1B5Q - chains A and B; structure by X-ray diffraction, 1.90 A resolution.

== Chain A (and B) ==
Molecule: Protein (polyamine oxidase)
From: Zea mays
Notes: fragment: fad-binding domain; chain B of this document is another copy of the same molecule, construct and numbering; everything in this record applies to it too
Sequence (472 residues; row label = number of the first residue in the row):
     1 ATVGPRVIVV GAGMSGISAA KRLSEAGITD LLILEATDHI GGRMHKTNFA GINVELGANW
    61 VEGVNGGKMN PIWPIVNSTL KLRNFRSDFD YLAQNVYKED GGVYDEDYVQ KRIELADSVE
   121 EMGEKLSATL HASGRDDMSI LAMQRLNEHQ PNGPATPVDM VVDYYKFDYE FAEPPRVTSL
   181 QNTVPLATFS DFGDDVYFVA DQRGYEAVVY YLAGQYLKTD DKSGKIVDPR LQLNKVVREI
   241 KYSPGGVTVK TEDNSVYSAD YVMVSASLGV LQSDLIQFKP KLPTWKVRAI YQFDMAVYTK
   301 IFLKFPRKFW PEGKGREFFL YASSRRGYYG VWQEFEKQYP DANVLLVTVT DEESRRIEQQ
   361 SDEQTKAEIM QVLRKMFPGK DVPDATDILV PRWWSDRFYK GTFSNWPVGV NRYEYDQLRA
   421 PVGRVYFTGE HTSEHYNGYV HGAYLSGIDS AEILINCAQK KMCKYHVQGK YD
Unresolved in the structure: 1-4, 464-472 (chain B: 1-4, 467-472)
Disulfides: Cys457-Cys463
Glycans and other covalent adducts: N-acetylglucosamine (NAG) linked to Asn77
Small-molecule neighbours:
  - FAD (flavin-adenine dinucleotide): Val10, Gly11, Ala12, Gly13, Met14, Ser15, Gly16, Leu34, Glu35, Ala36, Thr37, Gly41, Gly42, Arg43, Met44, Leu56, Gly57, Ala58, Asn59, Trp60, Glu62, Tyr205, Lys235, Val236, Val237, Ser265, Ala266, Ser267, Val270, Leu275, Ile276, Tyr298, Lys300, Trp393, Phe398, Tyr399, Thr402, Phe403, Gly429, Glu430, Gly438, Tyr439, Val440, His441, Ala443
  - n,n'-bis(2,3-butadienyl)-1,4-butane-diamine (MD2): Trp60, Glu62, Phe89, Tyr169, Glu170, Phe171, Val196, Tyr298, Phe403, Ser404, Asn405, Asn437, Gly438, Tyr439

== Interface between chain A and chain B ==
Pairs across the interface (54; chain A residue first):
  Leu126(A) - Arg288(B)
  Ser133(A) - Arg135(B)
  Arg135(A) - Arg135(B)
  Arg135(A) - Asn411(B)
  Arg135(A) - Glu414(B)
  Met138(A) - Gln292(B)
  Arg145(A) - Tyr291(B)  hydrogen bond (side chain-backbone)
  Arg145(A) - Gln292(B)  hydrogen bond (side chain-backbone)
  Arg145(A) - Phe293(B)  hydrogen bond (side chain-backbone)
  Arg145(A) - Asp294(B)  salt bridge
  Leu146(A) - Val287(B)  hydrophobic
  Leu146(A) - Tyr291(B)  hydrophobic
  His149(A) - Gln272(B)
  His149(A) - Asp274(B)
  His149(A) - Tyr291(B)  hydrogen bond
  Gln150(A) - Gln272(B)  hydrogen bond (backbone-backbone)
  Gln150(A) - Tyr291(B)
  Pro151(A) - Gln272(B)
  Pro151(A) - Lys400(B)
  Asn152(A) - Arg355(B)
  Asn152(A) - Trp394(B)
  Ala155(A) - Gln359(B)
  Thr156(A) - Gln359(B)
  Pro174(A) - Arg176(B)
  Arg176(A) - Pro174(B)
  Arg176(A) - Val177(B)
  Arg176(A) - Asp351(B)  salt bridge
  Arg176(A) - Glu352(B)  salt bridge
  Val177(A) - Arg176(B)
  Gln272(A) - His149(B)
  Gln272(A) - Gln150(B)  hydrogen bond (backbone-backbone)
  Gln272(A) - Pro151(B)
  Ser273(A) - His149(B)
  Asp274(A) - His149(B)  salt bridge
  Val287(A) - Leu146(B)  hydrophobic
  Arg288(A) - Leu126(B)
  Tyr291(A) - Arg145(B)  hydrogen bond (backbone-side chain)
  Tyr291(A) - Leu146(B)  hydrophobic
  Tyr291(A) - His149(B)
  Tyr291(A) - Gln150(B)
  Gln292(A) - Met138(B)
  Gln292(A) - Arg145(B)  hydrogen bond (backbone-side chain)
  Phe293(A) - Arg145(B)  hydrogen bond (backbone-side chain)
  Asp294(A) - Arg145(B)  salt bridge
  Ser324(A) - Arg356(B)
  Arg325(A) - Arg325(B)
  Asp351(A) - Arg176(B)  salt bridge
  Glu352(A) - Arg326(B)
  Arg356(A) - Ser324(B)
  Gln359(A) - Ala155(B)
  Trp394(A) - Asn152(B)
  Trp394(A) - Ala155(B)  hydrophobic
  Lys400(A) - Pro151(B)
  Val408(A) - Val408(B)  hydrophobic
Also at the interface, not in a pair above, chain A (42 interface residues in all): Asp136, Asp137, Ala142, Glu173, Gly269, Met295, Arg326, Arg355, Gly409
Also at the interface, not in a pair above, chain B (41 interface residues in all): Asp137, Ala142, Thr156, Glu173, Gly269, Ser273, Gly409

== Summary ==
Chain A and chain B form an interface of 42 and 41 residues respectively; the contacts include 9 hydrogen
bonds and 6 salt bridges. Among the polar pairs are Arg145(A)-Asp294(B), Arg176(A)-Asp351(B) and
Arg176(A)-Glu352(B). Chain A binds flavin-adenine dinucleotide and
n,n'-bis(2,3-butadienyl)-1,4-butane-diamine.
Both chains are Protein (polyamine oxidase) (Zea mays). Entry 1B5Q (A 30 angstrom U-shaped catalytic tunnel in
the crystal structure of polyamine oxidase) was determined by X-ray diffraction together with 1B37 from the
same study.
